5XP3 - chains B and F of the 6 polymer chains in the assembly; structure by X-ray diffraction, 2.30 A resolution.

# Chain B
Protein: Tubulin beta chain
Source organism: Sus scrofa
UniProt: F2Z5B2 (F2Z5B2_PIG); residue numbers follow UniProt; this construct covers 1-445
Sequence (445 residues; numbered 1 to 445; the number before each row is that of its first residue):
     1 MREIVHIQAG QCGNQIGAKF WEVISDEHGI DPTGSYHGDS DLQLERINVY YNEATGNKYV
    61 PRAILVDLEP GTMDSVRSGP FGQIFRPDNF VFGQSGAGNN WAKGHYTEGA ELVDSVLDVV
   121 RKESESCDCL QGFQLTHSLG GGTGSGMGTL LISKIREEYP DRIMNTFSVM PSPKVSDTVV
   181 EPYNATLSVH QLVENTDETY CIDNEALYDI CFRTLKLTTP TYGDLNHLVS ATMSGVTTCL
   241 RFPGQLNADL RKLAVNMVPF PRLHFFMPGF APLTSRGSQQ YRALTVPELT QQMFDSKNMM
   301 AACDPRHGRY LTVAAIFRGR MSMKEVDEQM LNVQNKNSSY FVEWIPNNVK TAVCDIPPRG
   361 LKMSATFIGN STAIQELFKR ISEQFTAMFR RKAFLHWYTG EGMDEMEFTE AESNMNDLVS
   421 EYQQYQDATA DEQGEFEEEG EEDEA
Unresolved in the structure: 429-445
Sequence notes: conflict Gly440 (Glu in F2Z5B2), Glu441 (Gly in F2Z5B2)
What the authors report for this chain:
  - conformationally variable residues (loop rearrangement): Asn247

# Chain F
Protein: Uncharacterized protein
Source organism: Gallus gallus
UniProt: E1BQ43 (E1BQ43_CHICK); numbering as in UniProt (aligned over 1-378)
Sequence (384 residues; each row starts with the number of its first residue):
     1 MYTFVVRDEN SSVYAEVSRL LLATGQWKRL RKDNPRFNLM LGERNRLPFG RLGHEPGLVQ
    61 LVNYYRGADK LCRKASLVKL IKTSPELSES CTWFPESYVI YPTNLKTPVA PAQNGIRHLI
   121 NNTRTDEREV FLAAYNRRRE GREGNVWIAK SSAGAKGEGI LISSEASELL DFIDEQGQVH
   181 VIQKYLEKPL LLEPGHRKFD IRSWVLVDHL YNIYLYREGV LRTSSEPYNS ANFQDKTCHL
   241 TNHCIQKEYS KNYGRYEEGN EMFFEEFNQY LMDALNTTLE NSILLQIKHI IRSCLMCIEP
   301 AISTKHLHYQ SFQLFGFDFM VDEELKVWLI EVNGAPACAQ KLYAELCQGI VDVAISSVFP
   361 LADTGQKTSQ PTSIFIKLHH HHHH
Unresolved in the structure: 104-125, 150-160, 248-251, 363-371, 381-384
Sequence notes: expression tag (379-384)

# How chain B and chain F interact
Contacting residue pairs (6; chain B residue first):
  Gln334(B) - Arg36(F)
  Asn335(B) - Arg36(F)  hydrogen bond
  Asn335(B) - Gly57(F)
  Asn335(B) - Leu58(F)
  Ser338(B) - Leu30(F)
  Ser338(B) - Asn34(F)  hydrogen bond
Interface residues without a listed pair, chain B (5 interface residues in all): Leu331, Asn347
Interface residues without a listed pair, chain F (7 interface residues in all): Thr3, Pro56

# In short
Chain B and chain F form an interface of 5 and 7 residues respectively; the contacts include 2 hydrogen bonds.
Among the polar pairs are Asn335(B)-Arg36(F) and Ser338(B)-Asn34(F). From the paper: conformational
variability at Asn247(B).
Here chain B is Tubulin beta chain (Sus scrofa) and chain F is Uncharacterized protein (Gallus gallus). Entry
5XP3 (Crystal structure of apo T2R-TTL) was determined by X-ray diffraction, deposited together with 5XIW,
5YL2, 5YLJ and 5YLS.
